PDB entry 7Y09 | electron microscopy, 3.71 A resolution | chains R and A of the 12 polymer chains in the assembly

# Chain R
Molecule: Putative erythrocyte membrane protein
From: Plasmodium falciparum
UniProtKB: C5HX06 (C5HX06_PLAFA); residues 1-656 here = UniProt positions 1-656
Sequence (656 residues; row label = number of the first residue in the row):
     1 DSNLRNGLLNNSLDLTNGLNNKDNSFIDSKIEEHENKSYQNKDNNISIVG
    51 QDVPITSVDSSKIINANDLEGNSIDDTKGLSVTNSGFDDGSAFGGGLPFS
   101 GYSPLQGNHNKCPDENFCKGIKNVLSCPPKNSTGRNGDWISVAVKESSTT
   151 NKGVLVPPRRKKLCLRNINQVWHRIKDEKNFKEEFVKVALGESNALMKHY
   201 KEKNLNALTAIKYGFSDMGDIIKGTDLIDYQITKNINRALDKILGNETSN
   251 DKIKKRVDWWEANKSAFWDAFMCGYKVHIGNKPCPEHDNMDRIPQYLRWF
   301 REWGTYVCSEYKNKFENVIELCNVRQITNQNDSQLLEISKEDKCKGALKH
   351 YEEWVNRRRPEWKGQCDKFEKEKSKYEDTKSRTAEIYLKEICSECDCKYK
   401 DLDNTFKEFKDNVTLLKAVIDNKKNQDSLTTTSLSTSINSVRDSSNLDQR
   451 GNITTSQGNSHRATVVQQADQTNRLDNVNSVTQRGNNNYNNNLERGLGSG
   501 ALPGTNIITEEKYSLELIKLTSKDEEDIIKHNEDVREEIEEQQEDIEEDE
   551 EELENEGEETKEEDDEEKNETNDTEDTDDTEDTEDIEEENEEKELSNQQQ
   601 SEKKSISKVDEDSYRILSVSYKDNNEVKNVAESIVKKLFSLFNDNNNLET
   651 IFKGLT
Disordered / not traced: 1-112, 326-339, 404-656
Disulfides: Cys-127/Cys-164
From the paper describing this entry:
  - mutagenesis - N169A/H173A/R174A, D229A/Y230A/Q231A: abolished binding to Fcmu-J

# Chain A
Molecule: Immunoglobulin heavy constant mu
From: Homo sapiens
UniProtKB: P01871 (IGHM_HUMAN); residues 229-576 here correspond to UniProt positions 106-453 (UniProt number = residue number - 123)
Sequence (383 residues; row label = number of the first residue in the row):
   194 ASAWSHPQFEKGGGSGGGSGGSAWSHPQFEKIDTTIAELPPKVSVFVPPR
   244 DGFFGNPRKSKLICQATGFSPRQIQVSWLREGKQVGSGVTTDQVQAEAKE
   294 SGPTTYKVTSTLTIKESDWLGQSMFTCRVDHRGLTFQQNASSMCVPDQDT
   344 AIRVFAIPPSFASIFLTKSTKLTCLVTDLTTYDSVTISWTRQNGEAVKTH
   394 TNISESHPNATFSAVGEASICEDDWNSGERFTCTVTHTDLPSPLKQTISR
   444 PKGVALHRPDVYLLPPAREQLNLRESATITCLVTGFSPADVFVQWMQRGQ
   494 PLSPEKYVTSAPMPEPQAPGRYFAHSILTVSEEEWNTGETYTCVVAHEAL
   544 PNRVTERTVDKSTGKPTLYNVSLVMSDTAGTCY
Disordered / not traced: 194-344, 575-576
Sequence notes: expression tag (194-228)
Disulfides: Cys-367/Cys-426, Cys-474/Cys-536
Covalent attachments: N-acetylglucosamine (NAG) linked to Asn-563
UniProt features mapped onto this chain:
  - glycosylation (N-linked (GlcNAc...) asparagine): Asn-332 (complex), Asn-395, Asn-402

# How chain R and chain A interact
Contacting residue pairs (15):
  Arg-135(R) with Arg-451(A)
  Asp-138(R) with Arg-514(A), salt bridge
  Ile-140(R) with His-450(A); Pro-512(A); Arg-514(A)
  Val-142(R) with Gln-510(A)
  Ala-143(R) with Gln-510(A)
  Ser-148(R) with Gln-510(A), hydrogen bond
  Glu-352(R) with Lys-445(A), salt bridge
  Asn-356(R) with Gly-446(A); Val-447(A); Ala-448(A)
  Arg-357(R) with Ala-448(A); Leu-449(A); His-450(A)
Interface residues without a listed pair, chain R (11 interface residues in all): Ser-141, Glu-353
Interface residues without a listed pair, chain A (12 interface residues in all): Asp-453, Ala-511
From the paper, about this interface:
  - interface residues, chain R: Ile-140(R), Glu-352(R), Asn-356(R), Arg-357(R)

# In short
The interface between chain R and chain A involves 11 residues on one side and 12 on the other; the contacts
include 1 hydrogen bond and 2 salt bridges. Polar pairs include Asp-138(R)/Arg-514(A), Glu-352(R)/Lys-445(A)
and Ser-148(R)/Gln-510(A). The paper reports that N169A/H173A/R174A and D229A/Y230A/Q231A of chain R abolish
binding to Fcmu-J; interface residues Ile-140(R), Glu-352(R) and Asn-356(R) among others.
Chain R is Putative erythrocyte membrane protein (Plasmodium falciparum) and chain A is Immunoglobulin heavy
constant mu (Homo sapiens); the structure, Cryo-EM structure of human IgM-Fc in complex with the J chain and
the DBL domain of ..., was determined by electron microscopy (same publication as 7Y0H, 7Y0J and 7YG2).
